Entry 6OIY (X-ray diffraction, 3.29 A resolution); this record covers chains C and E of the 6 polymer chains in the assembly.

[Chain C (and E)]
Name: Deoxyguanosinetriphosphate triphosphohydrolase
Source organism: Escherichia coli (strain K12)
Notes: EC 3.1.5.1; chain E of this document is another copy of the same molecule, construct and numbering; everything in this record applies to it too
UniProt: P15723 (DGTP_ECOLI); numbering as in UniProt; present here: 1-12, 14-367, 369-505
Chain sequence (505 residues; each row starts with the number of its first residue; note: 2 numbers in that range are skipped by the numbering (no residue carries them; nothing is unmodelled there)):
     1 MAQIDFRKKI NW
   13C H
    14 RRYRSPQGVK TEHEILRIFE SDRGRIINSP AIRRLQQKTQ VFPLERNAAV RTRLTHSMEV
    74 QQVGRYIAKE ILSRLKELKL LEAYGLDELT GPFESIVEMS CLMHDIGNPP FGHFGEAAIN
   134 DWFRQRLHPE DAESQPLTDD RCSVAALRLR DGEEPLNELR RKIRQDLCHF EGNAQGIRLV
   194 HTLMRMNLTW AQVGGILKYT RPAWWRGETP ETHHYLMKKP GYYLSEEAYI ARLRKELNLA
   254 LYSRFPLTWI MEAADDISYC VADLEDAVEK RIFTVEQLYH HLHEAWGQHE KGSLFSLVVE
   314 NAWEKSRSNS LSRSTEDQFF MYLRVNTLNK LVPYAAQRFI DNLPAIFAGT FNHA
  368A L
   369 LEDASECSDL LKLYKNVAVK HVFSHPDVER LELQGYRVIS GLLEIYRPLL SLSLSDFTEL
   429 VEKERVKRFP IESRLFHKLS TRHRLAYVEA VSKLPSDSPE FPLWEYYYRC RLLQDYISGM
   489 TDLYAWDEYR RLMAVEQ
Disordered / not traced: 1, 505 (chain E: 1-2, 300-304, 322-326, 505)
Metal / ion sites: Mn2+ near Asp-268 (its only coordinating residue here)
Residues lining bound ligands: 2'-deoxyguanosine-5'-triphosphate (DGT): Gln-53, Val-54, Arg-66, His-126, Glu-184, Asn-186, Lys-211, Tyr-212, Lys-232, Asp-268, Asp-269, Tyr-272, Asp-276, Lys-383, Phe-391, Val-396, Glu-400
From the paper describing this entry:
  - binding site for 2'-deoxyguanosine-5'-triphosphate: Gln-53, Val-54, Asn-186, Lys-211, Tyr-212, Lys-232, Tyr-272, Asp-276, Phe-391, Glu-400, Arg-433, Arg-442
  - catalytic residues: His-126, Glu-129 (proposed by the authors, not directly observed)
  - catalytic residues: Tyr-272
  - mutagenesis - H126A, E129A, Y272A: abolished catalytic activity on 2'-deoxyguanosine-5'-triphosphate
  - mutagenesis - H126A, E129A, Y272A: unchanged expression
  - specificity-determining residues: Val-54, Glu-400, Arg-433, Arg-442

[Chain C / chain E interface]
Contacting residue pairs - 62 pairs, chain C then chain E:
  His-26(C) with Glu-83(E); Ser-86(E)
  Arg-30(C) with Tyr-79(E)
  Glu-33(C) with Gln-75(E), hydrogen bond; Arg-78(E), salt bridge
  Arg-36(C) with Gln-75(E), hydrogen bond; Arg-78(E)
  Gly-37(C) with Arg-337(E)
  Ile-40(C) with Met-71(E); Glu-72(E); Gln-75(E)
  Asn-41(C) with Arg-64(E); Glu-72(E); Arg-337(E)
  Arg-46(C) with Ala-61(E); Ala-62(E), hydrogen bond (side chain-backbone); Arg-64(E); Thr-68(E); Glu-72(E), salt bridge; Glu-278(E), salt bridge
  Arg-47(C) with Ala-61(E)
  Gln-49(C) with Gln-49(E); Ala-61(E); Val-63(E); Thr-65(E), hydrogen bond; Thr-68(E)
  Gln-50(C) with Arg-59(E), hydrogen bond (side chain-backbone); Ala-61(E)
  Arg-59(C) with Gln-50(E), hydrogen bond (backbone-side chain); Leu-491(E); Asp-495(E), salt bridge
  Ala-61(C) with Arg-46(E); Arg-47(E); Gln-49(E), hydrogen bond (backbone-side chain); Gln-50(E), hydrogen bond (backbone-side chain)
  Ala-62(C) with Arg-46(E), hydrogen bond (backbone-side chain)
  Val-63(C) with Gln-49(E)
  Arg-64(C) with Asn-41(E); Arg-46(E)
  Thr-65(C) with Gln-49(E), hydrogen bond
  Leu-67(C) with Leu-67(E), hydrophobic; Met-71(E), hydrophobic
  Thr-68(C) with Arg-46(E); Gln-49(E)
  Met-71(C) with Met-71(E), hydrophobic
  Glu-72(C) with Asn-41(E); Arg-46(E), salt bridge
  Gln-75(C) with Glu-33(E), hydrogen bond; Arg-36(E), hydrogen bond; Ile-40(E)
  Arg-78(C) with Glu-33(E), salt bridge; Arg-36(E); Arg-78(E)
  Tyr-79(C) with Arg-30(E)
  Glu-83(C) with His-26(E)
  Ser-86(C) with His-26(E)
  Glu-278(C) with Arg-46(E), salt bridge
  Tyr-335(C) with Arg-17(E), hydrogen bond
  Arg-337(C) with Gly-37(E), hydrogen bond (side chain-backbone); Asn-41(E)
  Leu-491(C) with Arg-59(E)
  Asp-495(C) with Arg-59(E), salt bridge
Other interface residues (no listed pair), chain C (37 interface residues in all): Arg-17, Arg-38, Asn-60, Lys-82, Glu-111, Met-334
Other interface residues (no listed pair), chain E (38 interface residues in all): Leu-29, Arg-38, Lys-82, Glu-111, Met-334, Tyr-335, Thr-489

[In short]
37 residues of chain C face 38 of chain E across their interface; the contacts include 14 hydrogen bonds and 8
salt bridges. Polar pairs include Glu-33(C)/Arg-78(E), Arg-46(C)/Glu-72(E) and Arg-46(C)/Glu-278(E). Chain C
binds 2'-deoxyguanosine-5'-triphosphate. The paper reports catalytic residues His-126(C), Glu-129(C) and
Tyr-272(C); H126A, E129A and Y272A of chain C abolish catalytic activity on 2'-deoxyguanosine-5'-triphosphate.
Both chains are Deoxyguanosinetriphosphate triphosphohydrolase (Escherichia coli (strain K12)). Entry 6OIY
(Structure of Escherichia coli bound to dGTP) was determined by X-ray diffraction (same publication as 6OIV,
6OI7, 6OIW and 6OIX).
